8GL6 - chains A and D of the 4 polymer chains in the assembly; structure by electron microscopy, 3.20 A resolution.

[Chain A]
Protein: Protein involved in gliding motility SprA
Organism: Flavobacterium johnsoniae
UniProt: A0A1M5G5I4 (A0A1M5G5I4_FLAJO); numbering as in UniProt (aligned over 1-2403)
Sequence (2403 residues; each row starts with the number of its first residue):
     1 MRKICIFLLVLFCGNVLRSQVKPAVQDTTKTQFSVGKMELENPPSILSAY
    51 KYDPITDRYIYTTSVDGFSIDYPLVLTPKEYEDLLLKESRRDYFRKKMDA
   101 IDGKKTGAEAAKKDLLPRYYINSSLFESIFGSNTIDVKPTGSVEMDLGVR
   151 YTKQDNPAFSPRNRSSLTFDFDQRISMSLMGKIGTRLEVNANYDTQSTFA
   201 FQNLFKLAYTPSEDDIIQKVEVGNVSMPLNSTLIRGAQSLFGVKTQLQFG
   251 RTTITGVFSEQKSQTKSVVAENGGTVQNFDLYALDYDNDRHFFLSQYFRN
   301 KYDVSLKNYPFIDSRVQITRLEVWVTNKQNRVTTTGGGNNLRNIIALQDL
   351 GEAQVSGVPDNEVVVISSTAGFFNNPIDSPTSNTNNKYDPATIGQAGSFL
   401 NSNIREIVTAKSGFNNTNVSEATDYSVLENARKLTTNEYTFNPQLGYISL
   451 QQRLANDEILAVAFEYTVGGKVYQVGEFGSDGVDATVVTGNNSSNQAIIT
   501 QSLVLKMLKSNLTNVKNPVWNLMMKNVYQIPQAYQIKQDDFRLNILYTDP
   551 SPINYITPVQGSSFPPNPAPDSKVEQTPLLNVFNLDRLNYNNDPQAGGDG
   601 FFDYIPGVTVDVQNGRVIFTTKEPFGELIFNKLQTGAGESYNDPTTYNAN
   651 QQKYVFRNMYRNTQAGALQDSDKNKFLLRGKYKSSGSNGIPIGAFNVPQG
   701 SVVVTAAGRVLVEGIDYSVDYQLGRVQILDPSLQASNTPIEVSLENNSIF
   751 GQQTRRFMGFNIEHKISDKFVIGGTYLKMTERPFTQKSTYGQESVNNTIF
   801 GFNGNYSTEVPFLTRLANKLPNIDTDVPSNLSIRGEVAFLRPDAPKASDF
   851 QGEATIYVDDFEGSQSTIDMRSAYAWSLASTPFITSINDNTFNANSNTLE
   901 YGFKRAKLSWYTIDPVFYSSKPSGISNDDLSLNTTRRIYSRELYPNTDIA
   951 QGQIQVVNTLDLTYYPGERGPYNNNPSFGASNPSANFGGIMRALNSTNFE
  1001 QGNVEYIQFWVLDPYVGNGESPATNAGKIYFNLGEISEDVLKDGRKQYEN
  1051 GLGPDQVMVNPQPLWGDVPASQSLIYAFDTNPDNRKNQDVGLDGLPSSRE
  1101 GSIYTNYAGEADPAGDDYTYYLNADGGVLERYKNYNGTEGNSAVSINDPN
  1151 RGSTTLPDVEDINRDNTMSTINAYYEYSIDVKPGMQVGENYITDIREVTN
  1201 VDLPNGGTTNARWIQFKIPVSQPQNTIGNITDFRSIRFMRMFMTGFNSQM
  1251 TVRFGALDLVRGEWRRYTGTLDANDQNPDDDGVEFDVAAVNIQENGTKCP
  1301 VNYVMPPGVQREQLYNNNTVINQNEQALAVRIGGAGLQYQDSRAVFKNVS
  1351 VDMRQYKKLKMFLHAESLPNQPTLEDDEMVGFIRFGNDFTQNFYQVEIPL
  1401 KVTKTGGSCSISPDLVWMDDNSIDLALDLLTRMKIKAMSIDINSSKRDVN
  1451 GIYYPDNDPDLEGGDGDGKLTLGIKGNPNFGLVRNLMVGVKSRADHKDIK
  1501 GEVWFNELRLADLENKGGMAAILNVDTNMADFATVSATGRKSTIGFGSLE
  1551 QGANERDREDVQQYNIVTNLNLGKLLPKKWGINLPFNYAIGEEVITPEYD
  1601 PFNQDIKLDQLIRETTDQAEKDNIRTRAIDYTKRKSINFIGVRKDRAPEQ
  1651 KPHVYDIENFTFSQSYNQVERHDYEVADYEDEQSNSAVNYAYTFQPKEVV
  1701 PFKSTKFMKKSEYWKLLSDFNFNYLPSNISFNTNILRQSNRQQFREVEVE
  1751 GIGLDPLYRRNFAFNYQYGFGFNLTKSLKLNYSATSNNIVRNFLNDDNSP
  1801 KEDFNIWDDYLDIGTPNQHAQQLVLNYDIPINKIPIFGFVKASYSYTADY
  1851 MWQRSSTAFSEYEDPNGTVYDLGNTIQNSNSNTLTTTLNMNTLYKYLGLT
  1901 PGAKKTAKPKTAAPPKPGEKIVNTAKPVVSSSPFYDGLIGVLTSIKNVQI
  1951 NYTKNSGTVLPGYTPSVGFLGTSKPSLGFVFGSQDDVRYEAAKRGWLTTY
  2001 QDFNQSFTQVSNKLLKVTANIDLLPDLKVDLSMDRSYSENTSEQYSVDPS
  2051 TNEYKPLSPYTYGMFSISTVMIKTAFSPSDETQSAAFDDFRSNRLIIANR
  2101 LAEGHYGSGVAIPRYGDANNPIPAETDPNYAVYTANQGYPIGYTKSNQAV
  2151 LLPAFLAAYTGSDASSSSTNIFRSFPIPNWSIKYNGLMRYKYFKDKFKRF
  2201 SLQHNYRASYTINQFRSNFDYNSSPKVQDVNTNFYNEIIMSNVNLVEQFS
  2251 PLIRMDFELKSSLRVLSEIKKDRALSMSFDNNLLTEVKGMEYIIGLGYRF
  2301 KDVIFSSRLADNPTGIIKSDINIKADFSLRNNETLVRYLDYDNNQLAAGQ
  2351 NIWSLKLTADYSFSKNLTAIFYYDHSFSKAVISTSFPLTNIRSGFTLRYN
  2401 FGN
Disordered / not traced: 1-128, 1697-1720, 1893-1940, 2306-2315, 2402-2403
Residues lining bound ligands: Lauryl Maltose Neopentyl Glycol (LMN): V143, E144, M145, F2363, S2364, N2366, L2367, L2397, Y2399

[Chain D]
Protein: RemA
Organism: Flavobacterium johnsoniae
UniProt: A5FLS4 (A5FLS4_FLAJ1); numbering as in UniProt (aligned over 1-1436)
Sequence (1436 residues; each row starts with the number of its first residue):
     1 MIRKLLLLIILFIQYLSFGQSANNYCFSSSTSTYSNLTGATAFPGMPTNG
    51 NNDDVISSFSTLPFTFNFAGINYTQIKISENGWLSFANVNNAYFDNSAAN
   101 ANNAKPILFPFWDDMVYSSVPRYRIDTVSGSRILKIEWIQQYFYNGNNGN
   151 AISFQVWLYEGSNKIEYRYSRGNNNSGNISASIGIYDANGNYITLNDSGS
   201 NPTGQVDTFTTSINARPATNQVYTFTPPPAQPTPTQAGSLYTFCIDNSNT
   251 QTNTVSNGQYSLVNVIQGYNYTFSVDNIFAGAENLTLLDNSNNNLSPSVV
   301 SSGTSGATVTWTATFSGQVRVLLTGNCGETNSGTMTLRLNSAANTLDSQT
   351 TAGANNTWIGHVYNSVGAAPSPFTNANYAGYYTIGTENFDTDFGGDYTCF
   401 PVFSNGVQRASMYTEGFAVRYRMQSTRPAGCYLIRIIGDDGVRLSINNGG
   451 YILDRWVEQGATTYSNILVNVPANPIFTLEYYENAGANRVAFNITPFDAA
   501 LNTITAPATVNFCNGGDPAVIDGSLQYNSADPNAANPYINFQWQIQTDGG
   551 GFSNIPGATGRTYDPPAMAANGTANDIVYQYRRLATSNVAGTGTACDFTA
   601 STPVTITNSPTSVGGTASANQSICYGTQPANITLSGYRGNIQWQASIDNT
   651 NFNNIDGATTAVLAGSQIGTLTKTTYYRATTSGTCNTATSTVVTITVRAG
   701 NNIISYSNGTSGTVCMQPVENAVGSLTAPAGTYFNNVSFASYGTPTGTAC
   751 GSFVINPFCHAATSQSVVESALLGNSNTILIAATNGNFTDPCVGTTKRLY
   801 ITASYSQSICAGNLPGTITGSIPTGNDTYTYLWESSTTSNTTGFSAASGT
   851 NNGQNYTPGTLTQDTWFRRTAYDGACSSVSAVVLVKVIAKVWNGNTNTDW
   901 NTASNWTPNGVPTASDCVVIPNTTNKPIINGTNTNSYANTLSVNNLGALT
   951 VNSTNTLNITNTIAVNTTGSLTFNNNSSLLQTNTGTNINSGNITYRRDTQ
  1001 PVRRYDFTYWSTPVTSTPAFTLANLSPATLLDKYYSYDPAAGWIISFNGI
  1051 LPMAKGSGYIVRSPQTFDITIPAVYPASFVGVPNNGNVTVNVVPNSFNLI
  1101 GNPYPSAVNAFQLLSANSTIGSLYFWMHNAPPSDAVSGDATYNYASSDYA
  1151 VFNSSGGVTTSNAAQTPAGYIAAGQAFFTNNGAGNSILFTNNMRASGNNS
  1201 QFYKTTGTDNIERNRIWLNFANKEGAFKQLLVGYIDGATNNWDIQYDAET
  1251 MDANTYTDFYSINQNMSLTIQGRGLPFENSDVIPLGYKTTIAGDFTISID
  1301 HVDGLFDKQNVYLEDKTTGTVSDLKAQDYTFKTEAGTFTDRFALRYTNKT
  1351 LGTGDFENVKDGLLISVKDKTIKVTSAKENIKEVNIFDITGKLIYNKKKV
  1401 GNTELSISNLQSADQVLLVKVNLENNAQITRKVIFK
Disordered / not traced: 1-1360

[Chain A / chain D interface]
Pairs across the interface - 27 pairs, chain A then chain D:
  R290(A) - N1402(D)
  Q451(A) - N1402(D)
  Q452(A) - N1402(D)  hydrogen bond
  Q452(A) - T1403(D)
  Q452(A) - E1404(D)
  P531(A) - K1399(D)
  Q532(A) - K1382(D)
  Q532(A) - K1399(D)  hydrogen bond
  Q532(A) - V1400(D)
  Y534(A) - N1380(D)  hydrogen bond
  Y534(A) - G1401(D)
  Y534(A) - E1424(D)
  F695(A) - N1426(D)
  F750(A) - N1385(D)
  F750(A) - F1387(D)  hydrophobic
  F750(A) - K1420(D)
  F750(A) - Q1428(D)
  F784(A) - K1392(D)
  S866(A) - Q1411(D)
  T867(A) - Q1411(D)
  Y874(A) - D1369(D)  hydrogen bond
  I954(A) - Q1415(D)
  L1314(A) - T1390(D)
  Y1315(A) - T1390(D)
  N1316(A) - I1389(D)
  N1316(A) - T1390(D)  hydrogen bond
  N1317(A) - I1389(D)
Interface residues without a listed pair, chain A (22 interface residues in all): G693, G751, D869, Q953, R1261
Interface residues without a listed pair, chain D (26 interface residues in all): K1370, I1381, K1398, N1409, D1414, N1425

[Overview]
The interface between chain A and chain D involves 22 residues on one side and 26 on the other; the contacts
include 5 hydrogen bonds. Among the polar pairs are Q452(A)-N1402(D), Q532(A)-K1399(D) and Y534(A)-N1380(D).
Bound to chain A: Lauryl Maltose Neopentyl Glycol.
Chain A is Protein involved in gliding motility SprA and chain D is RemA, both from Flavobacterium johnsoniae;
the structure, The Type 9 Secretion System in vitro assembled, RemA-CTD substrate bound complex, was
determined by electron microscopy.
